PDB entry 7B0A | electron microscopy, 13.90 A resolution (very low resolution: no residue pairs are listed; an interface is given only as per-side residue counts) | chains A and B of the 4 polymer chains in the assembly

== Chain A ==
Name: Envelope polyprotein
Organism: Puumala orthohantavirus
UniProt: Q9WJ31 (Q9WJ31_9VIRU); numbering as in UniProt (aligned over 659-1105)
Amino-acid sequence (460 residues; numbered 656 to 1115; the number before each row is that of its first residue):
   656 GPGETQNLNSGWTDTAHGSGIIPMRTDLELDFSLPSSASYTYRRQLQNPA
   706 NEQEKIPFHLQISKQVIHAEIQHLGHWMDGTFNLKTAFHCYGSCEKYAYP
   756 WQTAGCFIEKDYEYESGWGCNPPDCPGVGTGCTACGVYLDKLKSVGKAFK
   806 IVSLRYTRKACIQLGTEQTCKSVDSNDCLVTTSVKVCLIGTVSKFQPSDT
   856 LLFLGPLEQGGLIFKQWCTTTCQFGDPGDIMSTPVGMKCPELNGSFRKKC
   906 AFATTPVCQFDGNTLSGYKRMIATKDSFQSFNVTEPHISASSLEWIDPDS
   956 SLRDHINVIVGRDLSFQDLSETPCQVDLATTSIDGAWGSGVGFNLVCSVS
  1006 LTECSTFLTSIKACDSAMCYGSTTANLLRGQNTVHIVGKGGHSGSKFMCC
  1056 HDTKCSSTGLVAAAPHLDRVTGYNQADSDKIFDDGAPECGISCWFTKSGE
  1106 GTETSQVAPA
Not modelled in the structure: 656-667, 1070-1081, 1102-1115
Construct notes: expression tag (656-658, 1106-1115)
Disulfides: Cys745-Cys780, Cys749-Cys787, Cys761-Cys894, Cys775-Cys905, Cys790-Cys913, Cys816-Cys825, Cys833-Cys842, Cys873-Cys877, Cys979-Cys1009, Cys1002-Cys1054, Cys1019-Cys1024, Cys1055-Cys1060, Cys1094-Cys1098
Covalent attachments: N-acetylglucosamine (NAG) linked to Asn937

== Chain B ==
Name: Envelope polyprotein
Organism: Puumala orthohantavirus
UniProt: Q9WJ31 (Q9WJ31_9VIRU); residue numbers follow UniProt; this construct covers 29-383
Amino-acid sequence (367 residues; row label = number of the first residue in the row):
    26 ETGELKIECPHTIGLGQGLVIGSVELPPVPLTQVESLKLESSCNFDLHTS
    76 TSSQQPFTKWTWEMKSDLAENTQASSTSFQTKSSEINLRGLCLVPPLVIE
   126 TAARTRKTIACFDLSCNQTACQPTVFLIGPIQTCITTKSCLLGLGDQRIQ
   176 VNYEKTYCVSGQLVEGVCFNPVHTMALSQPSHTYDIVTVMVRCFLIAKKV
   226 STGDSMKLEKSFETLVQKTSCTGNGFQGYYICLVGSSSEPLYIPTLDDYR
   276 SAEVLSRMAFAPHGEDHDVEKNAISAMRIIGKVTGKAPSTESSDTIQGVA
   326 FSGNPLYTSTGVLTAKDDPVYIWAPGIIMEGNHSVCDKKTLPLTWTGFIP
   376 LPGEIEKTGTKHHHHHH
Not modelled in the structure: 26, 92-101, 204-208, 292-300, 382-392
Construct notes: expression tag (26-28, 384-392)
Disulfides: Cys34-Cys159, Cys68-Cys165, Cys117-Cys136, Cys141-Cys146, Cys183-Cys193, Cys218-Cys257, Cys246-Cys361
Covalent attachments: N-acetylglucosamine (NAG) linked to Asn142, Asn357

== Chain A / chain B interface ==
At this resolution (14 A) residue pairs are not listed: 34 residues of chain A and 28 of chain B lie at the interface.

== Overview ==
The interface between chain A and chain B involves 34 residues on one side and 28 on the other. Covalently
linked N-acetylglucosamine: at Asn937(A). N-acetylglucosamine is covalently linked to Asn142(B) and Asn357(B).
Here chain A is Envelope polyprotein and chain B is Envelope polyprotein, both from Puumala orthohantavirus.
Entry 7B0A (Puumala virus-like particle glycoprotein spike and lattice contacts model) was determined by
electron microscopy (same publication as 7B09).
